Entry 6R0Z (electron microscopy, 3.80 A resolution); this record covers chains G and H of the 26 polymer chains in the assembly.

[Chain G]
Protein: V-type ATP synthase subunit D
From: Thermus thermophilus (strain HB8 / ATCC 27634 / DSM 579)
UniProtKB: O87880 (VATD_THET8); numbering as in UniProt (aligned over 1-223)
Amino-acid sequence (223 residues; numbered 1 to 223; the number before each row is that of its first residue):
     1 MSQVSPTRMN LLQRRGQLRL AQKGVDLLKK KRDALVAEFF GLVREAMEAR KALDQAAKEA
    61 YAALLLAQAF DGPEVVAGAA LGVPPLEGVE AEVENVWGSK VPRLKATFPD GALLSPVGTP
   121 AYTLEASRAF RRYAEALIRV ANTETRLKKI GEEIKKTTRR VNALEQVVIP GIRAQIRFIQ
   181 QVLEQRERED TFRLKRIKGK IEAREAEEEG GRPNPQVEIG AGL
Not modelled in the structure: 1-2, 213-223

[Chain H]
Protein: V-type ATP synthase subunit F
From: Thermus thermophilus (strain HB8 / ATCC 27634 / DSM 579)
UniProtKB: P74903 (VATF_THET8); numbering as in UniProt (aligned over 1-104)
Amino-acid sequence (104 residues; numbered 1 to 104; the number before each row is that of its first residue):
     1 MAVIADPETA QGFRLAGLEG YGASSAEEAQ SLLETLVERG GYALVAVDEA LLPDPERAVE
    61 RLMRGRDLPV LLPIAGLKEA FQGHDVEGYM RELVRKTIGF DIKL

[How chain G and chain H interact]
Residue-residue contacts (54):
  Phe39(G) - Thr97(H)
  Phe40(G) - Ile102(H)  hydrophobic
  Phe40(G) - Leu104(H)  hydrophobic
  Val43(G) - Leu104(H)  hydrophobic
  Ala46(G) - Met90(H)  hydrophobic
  Met47(G) - Val86(H)  hydrophobic
  Met47(G) - Met90(H)
  Met47(G) - Leu104(H)
  Arg50(G) - Glu49(H)  salt bridge
  Arg50(G) - Pro73(H)  hydrogen bond (side chain-backbone)
  Arg50(G) - His84(H)  hydrogen bond
  Asp54(G) - His84(H)  salt bridge
  Asp54(G) - Val86(H)
  Lys58(G) - Ala80(H)
  Tyr61(G) - Thr9(H)
  Tyr61(G) - Phe13(H)
  Tyr61(G) - Ala75(H)
  Tyr61(G) - Leu77(H)  hydrophobic
  Leu64(G) - Thr9(H)
  Leu64(G) - Gly12(H)
  Gln68(G) - Glu8(H)
  Ala80(G) - Gln11(H)
  Ala80(G) - Arg14(H)
  Ala80(G) - Leu15(H)
  Leu81(G) - Gln11(H)
  Val83(G) - Gly17(H)
  Pro84(G) - Gly17(H)
  Pro85(G) - Gly17(H)
  Pro85(G) - Leu18(H)
  Leu86(G) - Ala16(H)
  Leu86(G) - Gly17(H)
  Glu87(G) - Tyr42(H)
  Val89(G) - Met1(H)
  Val89(G) - Tyr42(H)
  Ala91(G) - Leu68(H)  hydrophobic
  Leu104(G) - Ala43(H)
  Leu104(G) - Leu44(H)  hydrophobic
  Leu104(G) - Val70(H)  hydrophobic
  Thr123(G) - Leu15(H)
  Ser127(G) - Leu15(H)
  Phe130(G) - Gly12(H)
  Phe130(G) - Phe13(H)  hydrophobic
  Phe130(G) - Ala16(H)  hydrophobic
  Tyr133(G) - Phe13(H)  hydrophobic
  Tyr133(G) - Ile74(H)
  Ala134(G) - Leu18(H)  hydrophobic
  Leu137(G) - Leu72(H)  hydrophobic
  Leu137(G) - Ile74(H)  hydrophobic
  Ile138(G) - Met1(H)  hydrophobic
  Ala141(G) - Leu72(H)  hydrophobic
  Leu147(G) - Leu93(H)  hydrophobic
  Lys148(G) - Glu56(H)  salt bridge
  Gly151(G) - Thr97(H)
  Lys155(G) - Thr97(H)  hydrogen bond (side chain-backbone)
Also at the interface, not in a pair above, chain G (41 interface residues in all): Leu65, Val76, Gly88, Pro102, Ala126, Val140, Glu144, Thr145
Also at the interface, not in a pair above, chain H (39 interface residues in all): Asp6, Glu19, Ala46, Asp67, Leu71, Phe81, Tyr89, Val94

[Summary]
41 residues of chain G and 39 residues of chain H are in contact; the contacts include 3 hydrogen bonds and 3
salt bridges. Among the polar pairs are Arg50(G)-Glu49(H), Asp54(G)-His84(H) and Lys148(G)-Glu56(H).
Chain G is V-type ATP synthase subunit D and chain H is V-type ATP synthase subunit F, both from Thermus
thermophilus (strain HB8 / ATCC 27634 / DSM 579); the structure, Thermus thermophilus V/A-type
ATPase/synthase, rotational state 1L, was determined by electron microscopy (same publication as 6QUM, 6R0W,
6R0Y and 6R10).
